5IP9 - chains C and J of the 13 polymer chains in the assembly; structure by X-ray diffraction, 3.90 A resolution.

# Chain C
Name: DNA-directed RNA polymerase II subunit RPB3
Organism: Saccharomyces cerevisiae
UniProt: P16370 (RPB3_YEAST); numbering as in UniProt (aligned over 3-268)
Sequence (266 residues; each row starts with the number of its first residue):
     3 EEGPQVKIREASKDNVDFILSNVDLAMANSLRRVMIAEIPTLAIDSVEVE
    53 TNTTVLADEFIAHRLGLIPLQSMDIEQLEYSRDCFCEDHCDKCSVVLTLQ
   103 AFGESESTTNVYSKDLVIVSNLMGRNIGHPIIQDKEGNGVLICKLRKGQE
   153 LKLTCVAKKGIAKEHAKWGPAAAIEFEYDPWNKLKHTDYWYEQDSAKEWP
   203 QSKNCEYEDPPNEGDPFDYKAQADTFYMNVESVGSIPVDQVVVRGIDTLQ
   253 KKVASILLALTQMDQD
UniProt features mapped onto this chain:
  - binding site (Zn(2+)): C86, C88, C92, C95
  - natural variant: A30 (A30D: In mutant RPB3-1)
  - mutagenesis: K9 (K9E: Transcript termination readthrough)
Metal / ion sites: Zn2+: C86, C88, C92, C95

# Chain J
Name: DNA-directed RNA polymerases I, II, and III subunit RPABC5
Organism: Saccharomyces cerevisiae
UniProt: P22139 (RPAB5_YEAST); numbering as in UniProt (aligned over 1-65)
Sequence (65 residues; numbered 1 to 65; the number before each row is that of its first residue):
     1 MIVPVRCFSCGKVVGDKWESYLNLLQEDELDEGTALSRLGLKRYCCRRMI
    51 LTHVDLIEKFLRYNP
UniProt features mapped onto this chain:
  - binding site (Zn(2+)): C7, C10, C45, C46
  - cross-link: K59 (Glycyl lysine isopeptide (Lys-Gly) (interchain with G-Cter in ubiquitin))
Metal / ion sites: Zn2+: C7, C10, C45, C46

# Chain C / chain J interface
Pairs across the interface - 48 pairs, chain C then chain J:
  N17(C) - K42(J)
  V57(C) - F60(J)
  L58(C) - I57(J)  hydrophobic
  F62(C) - M1(J)  hydrophobic
  F62(C) - I2(J)  hydrophobic
  R66(C) - I2(J)  hydrogen bond (side chain-backbone)
  R66(C) - V3(J)  hydrogen bond (side chain-backbone)
  R66(C) - P4(J)
  R66(C) - V5(J)
  L69(C) - V5(J)  hydrophobic
  L69(C) - R6(J)  hydrogen bond (backbone-side chain)
  I70(C) - V5(J)
  T110(C) - L61(J)
  N112(C) - E19(J)
  Y114(C) - E19(J)  hydrogen bond
  G141(C) - D16(J)
  V142(C) - V5(J)  hydrophobic
  V142(C) - V13(J)  hydrophobic
  V142(C) - G15(J)
  V142(C) - D16(J)
  L143(C) - I2(J)  hydrophobic
  L143(C) - G15(J)
  I144(C) - I2(J)
  C145(C) - I2(J)  hydrophobic
  K146(C) - D55(J)  salt bridge
  K146(C) - I57(J)
  K146(C) - E58(J)
  K146(C) - L61(J)
  L147(C) - L61(J)
  R148(C) - L61(J)  hydrogen bond (side chain-backbone)
  R148(C) - R62(J)  hydrogen bond (side chain-backbone)
  R148(C) - Y63(J)
  R148(C) - N64(J)
  K149(C) - N64(J)  hydrogen bond
  Q151(C) - L61(J)
  A168(C) - R6(J)
  K169(C) - R6(J)
  G171(C) - R6(J)  hydrogen bond (backbone-side chain)
  A174(C) - C10(J)
  A174(C) - R43(J)
  A175(C) - C10(J)  hydrophobic
  A175(C) - R43(J)
  E233(C) - K12(J)  salt bridge
  E233(C) - K42(J)
  E233(C) - R43(J)  salt bridge
  V235(C) - R6(J)
  V235(C) - G11(J)
  V235(C) - V13(J)  hydrophobic
Interface residues without a listed pair, chain C (33 interface residues in all): P71, Q135, D136, E138, N140, A173
Interface residues without a listed pair, chain J (26 interface residues in all): W18, S20, P65

# Summary
33 residues of chain C face 26 of chain J across their interface; the contacts include 8 hydrogen bonds and 3
salt bridges. Polar contacts include K146(C)-D55(J), E233(C)-K12(J) and E233(C)-R43(J).
Here chain C is DNA-directed RNA polymerase II subunit RPB3 and chain J is DNA-directed RNA polymerases I, II,
and III subunit RPABC5, both from Saccharomyces cerevisiae. Entry 5IP9 (Structure of RNA Polymerase II-TFIIF
complex) was determined by X-ray diffraction (same publication as 5FYW, 5FZ5 and 5IP7).
